PDB entry 8V3W | electron microscopy, 2.90 A resolution | chains e and l of the 63 polymer chains in the assembly

[Chain e]
Molecule: Tri-2 (CD1371)
Organism: Clostridioides difficile
UniProt: A0A1X9JZB1 (A0A1X9JZB1_CLODI); numbering as in UniProt (aligned over 1-350)
Sequence (350 residues; numbered 1 to 350; the number before each row is that of its first residue):
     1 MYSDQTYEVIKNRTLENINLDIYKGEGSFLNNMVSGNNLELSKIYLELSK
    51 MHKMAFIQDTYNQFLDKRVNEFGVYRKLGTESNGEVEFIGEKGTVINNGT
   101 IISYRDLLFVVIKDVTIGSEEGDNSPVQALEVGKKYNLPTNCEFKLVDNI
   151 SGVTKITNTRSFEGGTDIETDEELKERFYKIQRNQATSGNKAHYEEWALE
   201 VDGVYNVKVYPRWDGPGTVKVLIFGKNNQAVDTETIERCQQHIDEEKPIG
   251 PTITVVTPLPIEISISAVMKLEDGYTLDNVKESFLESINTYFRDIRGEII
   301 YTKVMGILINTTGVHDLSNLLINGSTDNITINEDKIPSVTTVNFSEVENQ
Not modelled in the structure: 347-350

[Chain l]
Molecule: Tri-1 (CD1372)
Organism: Clostridioides difficile
UniProt: A0A1X9JZH3 (A0A1X9JZH3_CLODI); residue numbers follow UniProt; this construct covers 1-232
Sequence (232 residues; row label = number of the first residue in the row):
     1 MKLIDKLPSFDRNYIVEEIQGAYDTELNILKEDIDDTFNQLFVDTATWGL
    51 DMWEDILCIEKKELDFDTRRSNIKAKMRSRGTSTIEVIKSICEAYTKSET
   101 DIKVYSDEFTFVLSFIANNCDYKTLLDCSDMIERVKPAHLLHYLEPIILD
   151 KSMVYCGGGMVCSEEVKVHPYFEPIIKCSAVVNCGAGMISREEIKVYPLS
   201 IKCIENNCKINIAIANDTGVENVVVYPKSEVV
Not modelled in the structure: 149-232

[How chain e and chain l interact]
Contacting residue pairs - 71 pairs, chain e then chain l:
  M1(e) - W48(l)
  Y2(e) - T37(l)
  Y2(e) - W48(l)  hydrophobic
  Q5(e) - D33(l)
  R13(e) - E26(l)  salt bridge
  R13(e) - I29(l)
  T14(e) - E26(l)
  N17(e) - A22(l)
  N17(e) - T25(l)
  N19(e) - E18(l)  hydrogen bond
  L20(e) - I15(l)  hydrophobic
  M33(e) - I19(l)  hydrophobic
  V34(e) - Y23(l)
  N37(e) - Y23(l)  hydrogen bond
  L41(e) - E26(l)
  L41(e) - L30(l)  hydrophobic
  I44(e) - L30(l)  hydrophobic
  Y45(e) - I29(l)
  Y45(e) - L30(l)
  Y45(e) - D33(l)  hydrogen bond
  L48(e) - T37(l)
  H52(e) - M52(l)  hydrogen bond
  K53(e) - M52(l)
  F56(e) - L41(l)
  F56(e) - M52(l)  hydrophobic
  F56(e) - W53(l)
  Q58(e) - M52(l)
  Q58(e) - D55(l)  hydrogen bond
  R68(e) - I56(l)
  F72(e) - L57(l)  hydrophobic
  F178(e) - I56(l)
  Y179(e) - D55(l)  hydrogen bond (side chain-backbone)
  Y179(e) - C58(l)  hydrophobic
  I181(e) - R80(l)  hydrogen bond (backbone-side chain)
  Q182(e) - I56(l)
  Q182(e) - L57(l)
  Q182(e) - K76(l)  hydrogen bond (backbone-side chain)
  Q182(e) - R80(l)  hydrogen bond
  R183(e) - C58(l)
  N184(e) - R80(l)  hydrogen bond (backbone-side chain)
  Q185(e) - K76(l)
  A186(e) - G81(l)
  T187(e) - S79(l)
  T187(e) - S83(l)
  T187(e) - R134(l)
  T187(e) - V135(l)  hydrogen bond (side chain-backbone)
  S188(e) - S83(l)  hydrogen bond (side chain-backbone)
  S188(e) - V135(l)
  S188(e) - P137(l)
  G189(e) - P137(l)
  G189(e) - A138(l)  hydrogen bond (backbone-backbone)
  N190(e) - R134(l)  hydrogen bond (side chain-backbone)
  N190(e) - V135(l)
  N190(e) - K136(l)
  N190(e) - P137(l)
  Y194(e) - A138(l)  hydrophobic
  Y194(e) - H139(l)
  P211(e) - A138(l)
  R212(e) - K136(l)
  R212(e) - A138(l)  hydrogen bond (side chain-backbone)
  R212(e) - H139(l)  hydrogen bond (side chain-backbone)
  R212(e) - L140(l)  hydrogen bond (side chain-backbone)
  R212(e) - L141(l)
  P216(e) - E108(l)
  P216(e) - F109(l)  hydrophobic
  P216(e) - H139(l)
  G217(e) - F109(l)
  G217(e) - H139(l)  hydrogen bond (backbone-backbone)
  T218(e) - H139(l)
  V219(e) - H139(l)
  P251(e) - H139(l)
Interface residues without a listed pair, chain e (49 interface residues in all): I10, I18, L30, A55, I57, K191, P248, G250
Interface residues without a listed pair, chain l (40 interface residues in all): Y14, I34, D36, Q40, T82, E133

[In short]
49 residues of chain e and 40 residues of chain l are in contact; the contacts include 18 hydrogen bonds and 1
salt bridge. Polar contacts include R13(e)-E26(l), N19(e)-E18(l) and N37(e)-Y23(l).
Here chain e is Tri-2 (CD1371) and chain l is Tri-1 (CD1372), both from Clostridioides difficile. Entry 8V3W
(CryoEM Structure of Diffocin - precontracted - Baseplate - focused refinement on triplex region) was
determined by electron microscopy together with 8V3T, 8V3X, 8V3Z, 8V40, 8V41 and 8V43 from the same study.
